Entry 6RV1 (X-ray diffraction, 3.00 A resolution); this record covers chain A.

[Chain A]
Molecule: Serine--pyruvate aminotransferase
From: Homo sapiens
Notes: EC 2.6.1.51, 2.6.1.44
UniProtKB: P21549 (SPYA_HUMAN); numbering as in UniProt (aligned over 1-392)
Sequence (392 residues; row label = number of the first residue in the row):
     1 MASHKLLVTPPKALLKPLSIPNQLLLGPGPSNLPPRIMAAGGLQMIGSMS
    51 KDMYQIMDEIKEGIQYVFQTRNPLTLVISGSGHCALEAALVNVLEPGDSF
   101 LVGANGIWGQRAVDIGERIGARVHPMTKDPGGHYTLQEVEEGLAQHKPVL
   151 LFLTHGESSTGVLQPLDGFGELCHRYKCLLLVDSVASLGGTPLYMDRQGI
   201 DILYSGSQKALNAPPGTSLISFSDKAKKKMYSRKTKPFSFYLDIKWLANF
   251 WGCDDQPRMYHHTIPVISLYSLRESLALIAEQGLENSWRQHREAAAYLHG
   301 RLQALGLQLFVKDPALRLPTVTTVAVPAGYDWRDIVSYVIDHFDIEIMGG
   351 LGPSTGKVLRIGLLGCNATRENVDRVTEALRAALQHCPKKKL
Not modelled in the structure: 1-5, 353-356, 390-392
Covalent attachments: pyridoxal phosphate (PLP) linked to Lys-209
Residues lining bound ligands: pyridoxal phosphate (PLP): Ser-81, Gly-82, His-83, Trp-108, Gly-156, Ser-158, Asp-183, Val-185, Ala-186, Gln-208, Tyr-260, His-262, Thr-263
UniProt features mapped onto this chain:
  - binding site (substrate): Arg-360
  - modified residue: Thr-9 (Phosphothreonine), Lys-209 (N6-(pyridoxal phosphate)lysine), Lys-225 (N6-acetyllysine), Lys-234 (N6-acetyllysine), Lys-312 (N6-acetyllysine)
  - natural variant: Thr-9 (T9N: No loss of alanine--glyoxylate aminotransferase activity), Pro-11 (P11L: In allele minor), Arg-36 (R36C: In HP1), Gly-41 (G41E: In HP1; G41R: In HP1; G41V: In HP1), Gly-47 (G47R: In HP1), Gly-82 (G82E: In HP1; G82R: In HP1), Glu-95 (E95EE: In HP1), Trp-108 (W108R: In HP1), Ala-112 (A112D: In HP1), Gly-116 (G116R: In HP1), Val-139 (deletion: In HP1), Leu-150 (L150P: In HP1), 28 further natural variant entries in UniProt
  - mutagenesis: Lys-209 (K209R: Affects pyridoxal phosphate binding; loss of alanine--glyoxylate aminotransferase activity)
From the paper describing this entry:
  - binding site for pyridoxal phosphate: Lys-209
  - catalytic residues: Lys-209 (citing earlier work)
  - binding site for pyridoxal phosphate: Tyr-260 (from molecular simulation)
  - disease-associated variants - G41R: decreased stability (citing earlier work)
  - disease-associated variants - G41R: decreased catalytic activity
  - disease-associated variants - G41R: increased growth in response to DCS
  - disease-associated variants - G41R: decreased expression

[Overview]
Pyridoxal phosphate is covalently linked to Lys-209. Curated annotation (UniProt) lists substrate-binding
residue Arg-360 and one mutagenesis site. The paper reports the catalytic residue Lys-209; G41R reduces
stability.
Chain A is Serine--pyruvate aminotransferase (Homo sapiens); the structure, human Alanine:Glyoxylate
Aminotransferase major allele (AGT-Ma), was determined by X-ray diffraction, deposited together with 6RV0.
